5CNH - chains A and B; structure by X-ray diffraction, 1.42 A resolution.

# Chain A (and B)
Name: Transthyretin
Source organism: Homo sapiens
Notes: chain B of this document is another copy of the same molecule, construct and numbering; everything in this record applies to it too
Reference sequence: P02766 (TTHY_HUMAN); residues 1-127 here correspond to UniProt positions 21-147 (UniProt number = residue number + 20)
Sequence (130 residues; numbered -2 to 127; the number before each row is that of its first residue; numbers below 1 keep their minus sign (Gly-2 is residue -2)):
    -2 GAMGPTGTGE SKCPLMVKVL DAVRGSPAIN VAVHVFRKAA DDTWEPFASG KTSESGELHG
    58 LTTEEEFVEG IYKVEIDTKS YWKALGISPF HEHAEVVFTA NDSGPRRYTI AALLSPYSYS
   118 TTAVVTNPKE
Unresolved in the structure: -2 to 9, 126-127
Differences from the reference sequence: expression tag (-2 to 0)
Curated features (UniProtKB/Swiss-Prot):
  - binding site (L-thyroxine): Lys15, Glu54, Ser117
  - modified residue: Cys10 (Sulfocysteine), Glu42 (4-carboxyglutamate), Ser52 (Phosphoserine)
  - glycosylation: Asn98 (N-linked (GlcNAc...) asparagine)

# Interface between chain A and chain B
Contacting residue pairs (39):
  Lys76(A) - Thr96(B)
  Phe87(A) - Phe95(B)  hydrophobic
  Phe87(A) - Tyr105(B)  hydrophobic
  Phe87(A) - Ile107(B)  hydrophobic
  Phe87(A) - Ala120(B)  hydrophobic
  Phe87(A) - Val122(B)  hydrophobic
  His88(A) - Val93(B)
  His88(A) - Val94(B)
  Glu89(A) - Val94(B)  hydrogen bond (backbone-backbone)
  Glu89(A) - Phe95(B)
  Glu89(A) - Thr96(B)  hydrogen bond
  Glu92(A) - Glu92(B)
  Glu92(A) - Tyr116(B)  hydrogen bond (backbone-side chain)
  Val93(A) - His88(B)
  Val94(A) - His88(B)
  Val94(A) - Glu89(B)  hydrogen bond (backbone-backbone)
  Val94(A) - Glu92(B)
  Phe95(A) - Phe87(B)  hydrophobic
  Phe95(A) - Glu89(B)
  Thr96(A) - Glu89(B)  hydrogen bond
  Tyr105(A) - Phe87(B)  hydrophobic
  Ile107(A) - Phe87(B)  hydrophobic
  Tyr114(A) - Thr119(B)
  Tyr114(A) - Ala120(B)  hydrogen bond (backbone-backbone)
  Ser115(A) - Thr118(B)  hydrogen bond (side chain-backbone)
  Ser115(A) - Thr119(B)  hydrogen bond
  Tyr116(A) - Glu92(B)  hydrogen bond (side chain-backbone)
  Tyr116(A) - Ser117(B)
  Tyr116(A) - Thr118(B)  hydrogen bond (backbone-backbone)
  Ser117(A) - Tyr116(B)
  Ser117(A) - Ser117(B)
  Thr118(A) - Ser115(B)  hydrogen bond (backbone-side chain)
  Thr118(A) - Tyr116(B)  hydrogen bond (backbone-backbone)
  Thr119(A) - Tyr114(B)
  Thr119(A) - Ser115(B)  hydrogen bond
  Ala120(A) - Phe87(B)  hydrophobic
  Ala120(A) - Tyr114(B)  hydrogen bond (backbone-backbone)
  Val122(A) - Phe87(B)  hydrophobic
  Val122(A) - Tyr114(B)  hydrophobic
Also at the interface, not in a pair above, chain A (22 interface residues in all): Ile68, Lys70, His90
Also at the interface, not in a pair above, chain B (21 interface residues in all): Ile68, Lys76, His90

# Overview
22 residues of chain A face 21 of chain B across their interface; the contacts include 14 hydrogen bonds.
Polar contacts include Glu89(A)-Thr96(B), Glu92(A)-Tyr116(B) and Ser115(A)-Thr118(B). Curated annotation
(UniProt) lists 3 L-thyroxine-binding residues on chain A.
Chain A and chain B are both Transthyretin (Homo sapiens); the structure, X-ray structure of perdeuterated
wild-type TTR at 1.42A resolution, was determined by X-ray diffraction, deposited together with 5CN3.
